Entry 5MGU (X-ray diffraction, 1.89 A resolution); this record covers chain A.

# Chain A
Name: Phenylalanine--tRNA ligase, mitochondrial
From: Homo sapiens
Notes: EC 6.1.1.20
Reference sequence: O95363 (SYFM_HUMAN); residues 10-415 here correspond to UniProt positions 46-451 (UniProt number = residue number + 36)
Sequence (407 residues; numbered 9 to 415; the number before each row is that of its first residue):
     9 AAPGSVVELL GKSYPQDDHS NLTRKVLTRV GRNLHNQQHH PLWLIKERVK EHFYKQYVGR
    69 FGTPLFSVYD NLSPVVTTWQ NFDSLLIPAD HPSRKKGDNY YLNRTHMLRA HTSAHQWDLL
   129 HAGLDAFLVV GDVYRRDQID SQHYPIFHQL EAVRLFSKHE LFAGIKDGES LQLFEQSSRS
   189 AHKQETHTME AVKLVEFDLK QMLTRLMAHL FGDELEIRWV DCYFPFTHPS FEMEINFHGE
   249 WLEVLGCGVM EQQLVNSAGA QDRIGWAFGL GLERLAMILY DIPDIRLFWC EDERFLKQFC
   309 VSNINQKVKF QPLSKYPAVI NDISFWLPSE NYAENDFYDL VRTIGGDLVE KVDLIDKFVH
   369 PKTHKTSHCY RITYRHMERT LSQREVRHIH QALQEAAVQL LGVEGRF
Differences from the reference sequence: expression tag (9); engineered mutation Met210 (Thr246 in O95363)
Small-molecule neighbours: phenylalanine (PHE): His119, Ser121, Gln124, Arg143, Gln157, Glu159, Phe232, Phe234, Thr235, Gly254, Cys255, Ala275, Phe276, Gly277
Curated features (UniProtKB/Swiss-Prot):
  - binding site (substrate): Ser121 to Gln124, Arg143, Gln150 to Tyr152, Gln157 to Glu159, Glu251, Phe276
  - modified residue: Lys166 (N6-acetyllysine)
From the paper describing this entry:
  - disease-associated variants - T210M (1.4-fold): increased catalytic activity on tRNA
  - disease-associated variants - R387Q (1.2- to 1.3-fold), R392C: decreased catalytic activity
  - disease-associated variants - H99D (40- to 50-fold), R117G (40- to 50-fold): decreased catalytic activity on aminoacylation
  - disease-associated variants - H99D (2.6-fold), R117G (24-fold): decreased catalytic activity on ATP consumption
  - disease-associated variants - H123P, G273S: decreased catalytic activity on tRNA
  - mutagenesis - H99D (2.6-fold), R117G (24-fold): decreased catalytic activity on ATP consumption

# In short
Bound to chain A: phenylalanine. Curated annotation (UniProt) lists 13 substrate-binding residues. The paper
reports that R387Q and R392C reduce catalytic activity; H99D and R117G reduce catalytic activity on
aminoacylation; 7 substitutions were tested in all.
Chain A is Phenylalanine--tRNA ligase, mitochondrial (Homo sapiens); the structure, Kinetic and Structural
Changes in HsmtPheRS, Induced by Pathogenic Mutations in Human FARS2, was determined by X-ray diffraction
together with 5MGH, 5MGV and 5MGW from the same study.
